7CRV - chains C and B of the 4 polymer chains in the assembly; structure by X-ray diffraction, 2.00 A resolution.

Chain C:
Name: NLR family protein 1
From: Rattus norvegicus
Notes: fragment: ZU5 domain
Reference sequence: D9I2G3 (D9I2G3_RAT); residues 2-187 here correspond to UniProt positions 783-968 (UniProt number = residue number + 781)
Sequence (186 residues; row label = number of the first residue in the row):
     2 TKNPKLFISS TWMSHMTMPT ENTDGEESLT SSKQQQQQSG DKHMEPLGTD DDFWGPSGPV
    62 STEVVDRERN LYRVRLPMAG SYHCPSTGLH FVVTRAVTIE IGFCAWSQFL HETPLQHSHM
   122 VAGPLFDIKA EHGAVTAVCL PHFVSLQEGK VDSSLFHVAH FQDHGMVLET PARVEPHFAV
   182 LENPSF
Not modelled in the structure: 2-44
Curated features (UniProtKB/Swiss-Prot):
  - site: H161 (Trigger for autolytic processing), F187 (Cleavage)
What the authors report for this chain:
  - catalytic residues: H161

Chain B:
Name: NLR family protein 1
From: Rattus norvegicus
Notes: fragment: UPA domain
Reference sequence: D9I2G3 (D9I2G3_RAT); residues 188-341 here correspond to UniProt positions 969-1122 (UniProt number = residue number + 781)
Sequence (154 residues; row label = number of the first residue in the row):
   188 SPMGVLLRMI PAVGHFIPIT SITLIYYRLY LEDITFHLYL VPNDCTIRKA IDEEELKFQF
   248 VRINKPPPVD ALYVGSRYIV SSSKEVEILP KELELCYRSP RESQLFSEIY VGNIGSGINL
   308 QLTDKKYMNL IWEALLKPGD LRPALPRMAS APKD
Not modelled in the structure: 330-341

How chain C and chain B interact:
Residue-residue contacts (10; chain C residue first):
  S108(C) with E289(B)
  H112(C) with F245(B); S290(B), hydrogen bond
  E113(C) with F245(B)
  P115(C) with F245(B), hydrophobic
  H118(C) with L276(B), hydrogen bond (side chain-backbone); P277(B); F293(B); E295(B)
  S119(C) with L276(B)
Interface residues without a listed pair, chain C (7 interface residues in all): T114
Interface residues without a listed pair, chain B (8 interface residues in all): E241

In short:
7 residues of chain C face 8 of chain B across their interface, with 2 hydrogen bonds. Among the polar pairs
are H112(C)-S290(B) and H118(C)-L276(B). From the paper: the catalytic residue H161(C).
Chain C is NLR family protein 1 and chain B is NLR family protein 1, both from Rattus norvegicus; the
structure, Crystal structure of rNLRP1-FIIND, was determined by X-ray diffraction, deposited together with
7CRW.
